PDB entry 5ERG | X-ray diffraction, 2.20 A resolution | chains A and B

# Chain A
Molecule: tRNA (adenine(58)-N(1))-methyltransferase non-catalytic subunit TRM6
From: Saccharomyces cerevisiae (strain ATCC 204508 / S288c)
UniProt: P41814 (TRM6_YEAST); residues 1-478 here = UniProt positions 1-478
Sequence (488 residues; row label = number of the first residue in the row; numbers below 1 keep their minus sign (His-9 is residue -9)):
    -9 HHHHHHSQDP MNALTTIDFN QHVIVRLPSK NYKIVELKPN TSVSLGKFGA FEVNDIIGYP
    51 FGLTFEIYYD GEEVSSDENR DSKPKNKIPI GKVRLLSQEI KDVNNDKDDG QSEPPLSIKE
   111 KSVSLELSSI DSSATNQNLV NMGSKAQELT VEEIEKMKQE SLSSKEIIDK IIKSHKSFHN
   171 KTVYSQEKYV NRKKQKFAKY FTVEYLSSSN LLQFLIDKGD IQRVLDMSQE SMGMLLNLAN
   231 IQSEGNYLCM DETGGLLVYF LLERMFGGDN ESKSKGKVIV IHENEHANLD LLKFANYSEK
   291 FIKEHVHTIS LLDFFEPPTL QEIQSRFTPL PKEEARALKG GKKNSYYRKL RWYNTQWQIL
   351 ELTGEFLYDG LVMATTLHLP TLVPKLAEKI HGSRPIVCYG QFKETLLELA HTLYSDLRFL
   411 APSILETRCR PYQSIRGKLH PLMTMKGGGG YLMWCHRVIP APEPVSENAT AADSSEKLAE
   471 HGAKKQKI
Not modelled in the structure: -9 to -7, 61-78, 88-188, 453-478
Construct notes: expression tag (-9 to 0)

# Chain B
Molecule: tRNA (adenine(58)-N(1))-methyltransferase catalytic subunit TRM61
From: Saccharomyces cerevisiae (strain ATCC 204508 / S288c)
Notes: EC 2.1.1.220
UniProt: P46959 (TRM61_YEAST); numbering as in UniProt (aligned over 1-383)
Sequence (383 residues; row label = number of the first residue in the row):
     1 MSTNCFSGYK DLIKEGDLTL IWVSRDNIKP VRMHSEEVFN TRYGSFPHKD IIGKPYGSQI
    61 AIRTKGSNKF AFVHVLQPTP ELWTLSLPHR TQIVYTPDSS YIMQRLNCSP HSRVIEAGTG
   121 SGSFSHAFAR SVGHLFSFEF HHIRYEQALE EFKEHGLIDD NVTITHRDVC QGGFLIKKGD
   181 TTSYEFGNNE TAASLNANVV FLDLPAPWDA IPHLDSVISV DEKVGLCCFS PCIEQVDKTL
   241 DVLEKYGWTD VEMVEIQGRQ YESRRQMVRS LNDALERLRD IKRHKLQGVE RRKRMFNNTI
   301 DSNDEKVGKR NEDGVPLTEK AKFNPFGKGS RIKEGDSNYK WKEVTKMEAE IKSHTSYLTF
   361 AFKVVNRSRD DEKVNEILRS TEK
Not modelled in the structure: 1-3, 65-69, 286-331, 379-383
Small-molecule neighbours: S-adenosylmethionine (SAM): Gln92, Ile93, Val94, Gly118, Thr119, Gly120, Ser121, Gly122, Ser123, Phe124, Phe138, Glu139, Phe140, His141, Arg144, Arg167, Asp168, Val169, Cys170, Phe201, Asp203, Leu204, Pro205
UniProt features mapped onto this chain:
  - binding site (S-adenosyl-L-methionine): Val94, Ser121 to Phe124, Glu139, Arg144, Asp168, Val169, Asp203
  - modified residue: Ser302 (Phosphoserine)
From the paper describing this entry:
  - binding site for S-adenosylmethionine: Ser121, Ser123, Phe124, Glu139, Phe140, Asp168, Val169, Cys170, Asp203, Leu204, Pro205
  - binding site for S-adenosylmethionine: Gln92 (proposed by the authors, not directly observed)

# Chain A / chain B interface
Residue-residue contacts - 141 pairs, chain A then chain B:
  His-4(A) - Glu376(B)  hydrogen bond (side chain-backbone)
  His-4(A) - Ile377(B)
  Gln-2(A) - Lys373(B)
  Asp-1(A) - Lys373(B)  hydrogen bond (backbone-side chain)
  Met1(A) - Lys373(B)
  Met1(A) - Val374(B)  hydrophobic
  Thr5(A) - His111(B)
  Thr5(A) - Glu222(B)
  Phe9(A) - Ile377(B)  hydrophobic
  Arg16(A) - Asp250(B)  salt bridge
  Asn44(A) - Arg369(B)  hydrogen bond (backbone-side chain)
  Asp45(A) - Arg369(B)
  Ile47(A) - Arg369(B)  hydrogen bond (backbone-side chain)
  Ile47(A) - Val374(B)
  Gly48(A) - Ser368(B)
  Gly48(A) - Arg369(B)
  Tyr49(A) - Ser368(B)
  Tyr49(A) - Arg369(B)
  Pro50(A) - Val364(B)  hydrophobic
  Pro50(A) - Asn366(B)
  Pro50(A) - Ser368(B)
  Phe51(A) - Lys223(B)
  Phe51(A) - Val364(B)
  Leu53(A) - Val364(B)  hydrophobic
  Leu85(A) - Arg367(B)
  Glu194(A) - Lys223(B)  salt bridge
  Tyr195(A) - Asn107(B)
  Ser197(A) - Asn107(B)
  Ser198(A) - Gln104(B)  hydrogen bond
  Ser199(A) - Gln104(B)  hydrogen bond
  Gln219(A) - Tyr101(B)
  Gln219(A) - Gln104(B)
  Gln219(A) - Arg105(B)
  Glu220(A) - Tyr101(B)
  Gly223(A) - Ser100(B)
  Gly223(A) - Gln104(B)
  Met224(A) - Ser100(B)
  Leu226(A) - Gln104(B)
  Asn227(A) - Glu81(B)
  Asn227(A) - Ser100(B)
  Asn227(A) - Met103(B)
  Asn227(A) - Arg130(B)  hydrogen bond
  Asn230(A) - Tyr9(B)  hydrogen bond (backbone-side chain)
  Asn230(A) - Thr79(B)  hydrogen bond
  Asn230(A) - Arg130(B)  hydrogen bond
  Ile231(A) - Arg130(B)
  Gln232(A) - Phe6(B)
  Gln232(A) - Ser7(B)
  Gln232(A) - Gly8(B)  hydrogen bond (side chain-backbone)
  Gln232(A) - Tyr9(B)  hydrogen bond
  Gln232(A) - Arg130(B)
  Ser233(A) - Pro110(B)
  Gly235(A) - Tyr9(B)
  Tyr237(A) - Tyr9(B)  hydrogen bond
  Phe250(A) - Gln104(B)
  Glu253(A) - Ser109(B)
  Arg254(A) - Met103(B)
  Arg254(A) - Gln104(B)
  Arg254(A) - Cys108(B)  hydrogen bond (side chain-backbone)
  Arg254(A) - Ser109(B)
  Arg254(A) - Pro110(B)
  Arg254(A) - Ser131(B)
  Met255(A) - Pro110(B)
  Gly257(A) - Ser109(B)
  Asp359(A) - Tyr9(B)
  His381(A) - Lys10(B)
  His381(A) - Asp11(B)  salt bridge
  His381(A) - Tyr56(B)
  Gly382(A) - Tyr56(B)
  Gly382(A) - Gly57(B)
  Ser383(A) - Tyr56(B)
  Ser383(A) - Gly57(B)
  Ser383(A) - Leu76(B)
  Ser383(A) - Gln77(B)  hydrogen bond (side chain-backbone)
  Arg384(A) - Tyr9(B)
  Arg384(A) - Lys10(B)  hydrogen bond (side chain-backbone)
  Arg384(A) - Gln77(B)  hydrogen bond
  Lys393(A) - Tyr261(B)
  Lys393(A) - Thr345(B)  hydrogen bond
  Leu397(A) - Ser263(B)
  Leu397(A) - Glu343(B)
  Leu397(A) - Val344(B)
  Leu397(A) - Thr345(B)
  Glu398(A) - Glu343(B)
  Ala400(A) - Ser263(B)
  His401(A) - Ser263(B)
  His401(A) - Arg264(B)  hydrogen bond (side chain-backbone)
  His401(A) - Arg265(B)  hydrogen bond
  His401(A) - Glu343(B)
  Leu410(A) - Trp22(B)  hydrophobic
  Leu410(A) - His74(B)
  Leu410(A) - Leu76(B)  hydrophobic
  Ala411(A) - Trp22(B)  hydrophobic
  Ala411(A) - Arg25(B)
  Pro412(A) - Arg25(B)  hydrogen bond (backbone-side chain)
  Ser413(A) - Arg25(B)  hydrogen bond
  Ser413(A) - Gln260(B)  hydrogen bond
  Ile414(A) - Gln260(B)
  Ile414(A) - Tyr261(B)  hydrogen bond (backbone-backbone)
  Ile414(A) - Ser263(B)
  Leu415(A) - Arg259(B)
  Leu415(A) - Gln260(B)
  Glu416(A) - Gln257(B)
  Glu416(A) - Gly258(B)
  Glu416(A) - Arg259(B)  hydrogen bond (backbone-backbone)
  Glu416(A) - Tyr261(B)  hydrogen bond
  Thr417(A) - Ile256(B)
  Thr417(A) - Gln257(B)
  Arg418(A) - Glu255(B)
  Arg418(A) - Ile256(B)
  Arg418(A) - Gln257(B)  hydrogen bond (backbone-backbone)
  Cys419(A) - Tyr101(B)
  Cys419(A) - Val254(B)  hydrophobic
  Cys419(A) - Glu255(B)
  Cys419(A) - Ile256(B)  hydrophobic
  Arg420(A) - Val254(B)
  Arg420(A) - Glu255(B)  salt bridge
  Pro421(A) - Glu252(B)
  Pro421(A) - Met253(B)
  Pro421(A) - Val254(B)  hydrophobic
  Tyr422(A) - Met253(B)  hydrogen bond (backbone-backbone)
  Tyr422(A) - Glu255(B)  hydrogen bond
  Tyr422(A) - Tyr357(B)
  Ser424(A) - Leu240(B)
  Ser424(A) - Glu252(B)
  Ser424(A) - Met253(B)  hydrogen bond (side chain-backbone)
  Arg426(A) - Asp237(B)  salt bridge
  Arg426(A) - Leu240(B)
  Arg426(A) - Asp241(B)
  Leu429(A) - Leu240(B)  hydrophobic
  His446(A) - Leu82(B)
  Val448(A) - Gly57(B)
  Val448(A) - His74(B)
  Ile449(A) - Pro55(B)  hydrophobic
  Ile449(A) - Tyr56(B)
  Ile449(A) - Gly57(B)  hydrogen bond (backbone-backbone)
  Ile449(A) - Ser58(B)
  Ile449(A) - Gln59(B)  hydrogen bond (backbone-backbone)
  Pro450(A) - Gln59(B)
  Ala451(A) - Gln59(B)  hydrogen bond (backbone-side chain)
  Ala451(A) - Ala61(B)  hydrophobic
Interface residues without a listed pair, chain A (77 interface residues in all): Leu4, Ile46, Gly52, Leu228, Phe256, Gly427, Trp444, Arg447
Interface residues without a listed pair, chain B (72 interface residues in all): Pro80, Leu85, Thr96, Pro97, Asp221, Ile233, Val236, Val251

# Overview
The interface between chain A and chain B involves 77 residues on one side and 72 on the other; the contacts
include 33 hydrogen bonds and 5 salt bridges. Among the polar pairs are Arg16(A)-Asp250(B),
Glu194(A)-Lys223(B) and His381(A)-Asp11(B). Chain B binds S-adenosylmethionine. From the paper: a binding site
for S-adenosylmethionine at Ser121(B), Ser123(B) and Phe124(B) among others.
Chain A is tRNA (adenine(58)-N(1))-methyltransferase non-catalytic subunit TRM6 and chain B is tRNA
(adenine(58)-N(1))-methyltransferase catalytic subunit TRM61, both from Saccharomyces cerevisiae (strain ATCC
204508 / S288c); the structure, Crystal structure of the two-subunit tRNA m1A58 methyltransferase TRM6-TRM61
in complex with SAM, was determined by X-ray diffraction together with 5EQJ from the same study.
